PDB entry 5X3X | X-ray diffraction, 2.79 A resolution | chains A and Q of the 4 polymer chains in the assembly

[Chain A]
Protein: Cobalt ABC transporter ATP-binding protein
Source organism: Rhodobacter capsulatus
Chain sequence (280 residues; row label = number of the first residue in the row):
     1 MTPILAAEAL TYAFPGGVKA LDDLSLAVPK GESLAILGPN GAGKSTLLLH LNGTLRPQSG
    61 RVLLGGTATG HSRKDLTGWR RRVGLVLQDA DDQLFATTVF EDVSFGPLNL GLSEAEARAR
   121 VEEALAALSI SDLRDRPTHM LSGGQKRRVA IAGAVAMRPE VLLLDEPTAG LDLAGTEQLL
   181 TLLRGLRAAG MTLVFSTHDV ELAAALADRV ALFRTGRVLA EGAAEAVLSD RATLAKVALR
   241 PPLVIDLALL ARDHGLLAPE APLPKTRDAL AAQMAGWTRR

[Chain Q]
Protein: Uncharacterized protein CbiQ
Source organism: Rhodobacter capsulatus
Chain sequence (244 residues; row label = number of the first residue in the row):
     1 MSIASIDRVA AQGHWRSRPL AEKSLIGLGF LALAVTVPPF PGAVLVTVAI LAFTFLGARV
    61 PLRFWASVAV LPLGFLTTGA AVLLIQIGPE GIGLAPDGPA KAAALVMRAT AATCCLLFLA
   121 TTTPAADLLS GLRRWRVPAE LIEIALLTYR FVFILAEEAA AMTTAQRARL GHATRRRWLR
   181 STAQVIAALL PRALTRARRL ETGLGARNWQ GEMRVLSTRP PASARVLGLI LTLQAAILAA
   241 GVLL
Not modelled in the structure: 244

[Interface between chain A and chain Q]
Residue-residue contacts (35):
  Asn52(A) - Ala168(Q)
  Thr54(A) - Thr164(Q)
  Thr54(A) - Arg167(Q)  hydrogen bond (backbone-side chain)
  Arg73(A) - His172(Q)  hydrogen bond (side chain-backbone)
  Arg73(A) - Ala173(Q)
  Thr77(A) - Leu170(Q)
  Arg80(A) - Arg167(Q)  hydrogen bond (side chain-backbone)
  Arg80(A) - Ala168(Q)
  Leu85(A) - Thr164(Q)
  Leu85(A) - Ala168(Q)  hydrophobic
  Leu87(A) - Ala161(Q)
  Leu87(A) - Thr164(Q)
  Asp89(A) - Arg192(Q)  salt bridge
  Asp91(A) - Met162(Q)
  Asp91(A) - Arg192(Q)  hydrogen bond (backbone-side chain)
  Asp92(A) - Ala161(Q)
  Asp92(A) - Met162(Q)
  Asp92(A) - Ala165(Q)
  Asp92(A) - Arg192(Q)  salt bridge
  Gln93(A) - Ala165(Q)
  Gln93(A) - Arg169(Q)  hydrogen bond (backbone-side chain)
  Phe95(A) - Gln166(Q)
  Phe95(A) - Arg169(Q)
  Phe95(A) - Gln184(Q)
  Asp102(A) - Arg169(Q)  salt bridge
  Phe105(A) - Gln166(Q)
  Phe105(A) - Arg169(Q)
  Phe105(A) - Gly171(Q)
  Asn109(A) - Leu170(Q)
  Asn109(A) - Gly171(Q)
  Asn109(A) - Arg177(Q)  hydrogen bond (backbone-side chain)
  Leu110(A) - Leu170(Q)  hydrophobic
  Gly153(A) - Arg169(Q)
  Met157(A) - Arg169(Q)
  Met157(A) - Leu170(Q)  hydrophobic
Other interface residues (no listed pair), chain A (23 interface residues in all): Leu49, Gly53, Leu94, Gly106, Ala150
Other interface residues (no listed pair), chain Q (18 interface residues in all): Glu158, Trp178, Ala188
The authors on this interface:
  - specific contacts: Arg169(Q)-Asp102(A)
  - interface residues, chain A: Asp91(A), Asp92(A), Asp102(A)
  - interface residues, chain Q: Arg192(Q)

[Overview]
The interface between chain A and chain Q involves 23 residues on one side and 18 on the other, with 6
hydrogen bonds and 3 salt bridges. Polar pairs include Asp89(A)-Arg192(Q), Asp92(A)-Arg192(Q) and
Asp102(A)-Arg169(Q). The paper describes a contact between Arg169(Q) and Asp102(A). From the paper: interface
residues Asp91(A), Asp92(A) and Arg192(Q) among others.
Here chain A is Cobalt ABC transporter ATP-binding protein and chain Q is Uncharacterized protein CbiQ, both
from Rhodobacter capsulatus. Entry 5X3X (2.8A resolution structure of a cobalt energy-coupling factor
transporter-CbiMQO) was determined by X-ray diffraction (same publication as 5X41 and 5X40).
